PDB entry 4PJG | X-ray diffraction, 2.40 A resolution | chains A and G of the 4 polymer chains in the assembly

[Chain A]
Name: Major histocompatibility complex class I-related gene protein
Organism: Homo sapiens
UniProt: Q95460 (HMR1_HUMAN); residues 1-270 here correspond to UniProt positions 23-292 (UniProt number = residue number + 22)
Sequence (271 residues; numbered 0 to 270; the number before each row is that of its first residue; numbering starts at 0):
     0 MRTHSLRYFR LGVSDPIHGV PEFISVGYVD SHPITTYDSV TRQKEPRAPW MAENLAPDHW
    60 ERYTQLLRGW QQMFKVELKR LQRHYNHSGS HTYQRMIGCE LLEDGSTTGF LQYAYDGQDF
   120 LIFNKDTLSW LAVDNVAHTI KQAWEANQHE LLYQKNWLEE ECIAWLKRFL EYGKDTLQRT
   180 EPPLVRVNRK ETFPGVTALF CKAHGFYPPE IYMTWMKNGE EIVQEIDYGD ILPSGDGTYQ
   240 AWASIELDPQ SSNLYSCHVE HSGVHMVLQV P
Not modelled in the structure: 0, 248-252, 270
Construct notes: initiating methionine (0); engineered mutation Ser261 (Cys283 in Q95460)
Cystine bridges: Cys98-Cys161, Cys200-Cys256
Covalent attachments: Acetyl 6-formylpterin (30W) linked to Lys43
Residues lining bound ligands: Acetyl 6-formylpterin (30W; N-(6-formyl-4-oxo-3,4-dihydropteridin-2-yl)acetamide): Tyr7, Arg9, Thr34, Tyr62, Leu66, Trp69, Arg94, Ile96, Tyr152, Trp156
Swiss-Prot annotation at these positions:
  - binding site (5-(2-oxoethylideneamino)-6-(D-ribitylamino)uracil): Arg9, Ser24, Lys43, Arg94, Tyr152, Gln153
  - binding site (5-(2-oxopropylideneamino)-6-(D-ribitylamino)uracil): Arg9, Ser24, Lys43, Arg94, Tyr152, Gln153
  - binding site (7-hydroxy-6-methyl-8-(1-D-ribityl)lumazine): Arg9, Ser24, Lys43, Arg94, Tyr152, Gln153
  - binding site (8-(9H-purin-6-yl)-2-oxa-8-azabicyclo[3.3.1]nona-3,6-diene-4,6-dicarbaldehyde): Arg9, Lys43, His58, Arg94
  - binding site (2-amino-4-oxopteridine-6-carbaldehyde): Lys43
  - binding site (pyridoxal): Lys43
  - glycosylation: Asn85 (N-linked (GlcNAc...) asparagine)

[Chain G]
Name: TCR-alpha
Organism: Homo sapiens
Sequence (205 residues; each row starts with the number of its first residue; numbers below 1 keep their minus sign (His-1 is residue -1)):
    -1 HMGQNIDQPT EMTATEGAIV QINCTYQTSG FNGLFWYQQH AGEAPTFLSY NVLDGLEEKG
    59 RFSSFLSRSK GYSYLLLKEL QMKDSASYLC ASIDSNYQLI WGAGTKLIIK PDIQNPDPAV
   119 YQLRDSKSSD KSVCLFTDFD SQTNVSQSKD SDVYITDKCV LDMRSMDFKS NSAVAWSNKS
   179 DFACANAFNN SIIPEDTFFP SPESS
Not modelled in the structure: -1 to 1, 126-129, 176-181, 200-203
Cystine bridges: Cys22-Cys88
What the authors report for this chain:
  - binding site for Acetyl 6-formylpterin: Tyr95

[Interface between chain A and chain G]
Pairs across the interface (30):
  His58(A) - Asn94(G)  hydrogen bond
  Arg61(A) - Asn94(G)  hydrogen bond (side chain-backbone)
  Arg61(A) - Tyr95(G)  hydrogen bond (side chain-backbone)
  Arg61(A) - Gln96(G)
  Tyr62(A) - Ser93(G)
  Tyr62(A) - Asn94(G)  hydrogen bond
  Leu65(A) - Tyr95(G)  hydrophobic
  His148(A) - Phe45(G)
  His148(A) - Tyr48(G)
  Leu151(A) - Val50(G)
  Leu151(A) - Leu51(G)  hydrophobic
  Tyr152(A) - Asn30(G)
  Tyr152(A) - Tyr48(G)
  Tyr152(A) - Val50(G)
  Tyr152(A) - Tyr95(G)
  Lys154(A) - Leu51(G)
  Asn155(A) - Phe29(G)  hydrogen bond (side chain-backbone)
  Asn155(A) - Val50(G)
  Asn155(A) - Leu51(G)
  Asn155(A) - Arg66(G)  hydrogen bond
  Trp156(A) - Asn30(G)
  Trp156(A) - Tyr95(G)  hydrogen bond
  Glu159(A) - Phe29(G)
  Glu159(A) - Arg66(G)  salt bridge
  Glu160(A) - Gly28(G)
  Glu160(A) - Phe29(G)  hydrogen bond (side chain-backbone)
  Glu160(A) - Asn30(G)
  Glu160(A) - Ser93(G)
  Trp164(A) - Ser93(G)
  Trp164(A) - Asn94(G)

[Summary]
13 residues of chain A and 12 residues of chain G are in contact; the contacts include 8 hydrogen bonds and 1
salt bridge. Among the polar pairs are Glu159(A)-Arg66(G), His58(A)-Asn94(G) and Arg61(A)-Asn94(G). Covalently
linked Acetyl 6-formylpterin: at Lys43(A). From the paper: a binding site for Acetyl 6-formylpterin at
Tyr95(G).
Here chain A is Major histocompatibility complex class I-related gene protein and chain G is TCR-alpha, both
from Homo sapiens. Entry 4PJG (Structure of human MR1-Ac-6-FP in complex with human MAIT B-F3-C1 TCR) was
determined by X-ray diffraction (same publication as 4PJ5, 4PJ7, 4PJ8, 4PJ9, 4PJA, 4PJB and 7 further
entries).
